9PDD - chains E and F of the 11 polymer chains in the assembly; structure by electron microscopy, 4.16 A resolution (low resolution: residue-level contacts below are approximate; hydrogen-bond / salt-bridge calls are withheld).

== Chain E (and F) ==
Name: Vesicle-fusing ATPase
Source organism: Cricetulus griseus
Notes: EC 3.6.4.6; chain F of this document is another copy of the same molecule, construct and numbering; everything in this record applies to it too
UniProtKB: P18708 (NSF_CRIGR); residue numbers follow UniProt; this construct covers 1-744
Sequence (747 residues; each row starts with the number of its first residue; numbers below 1 keep their minus sign (Gly-2 is residue -2)):
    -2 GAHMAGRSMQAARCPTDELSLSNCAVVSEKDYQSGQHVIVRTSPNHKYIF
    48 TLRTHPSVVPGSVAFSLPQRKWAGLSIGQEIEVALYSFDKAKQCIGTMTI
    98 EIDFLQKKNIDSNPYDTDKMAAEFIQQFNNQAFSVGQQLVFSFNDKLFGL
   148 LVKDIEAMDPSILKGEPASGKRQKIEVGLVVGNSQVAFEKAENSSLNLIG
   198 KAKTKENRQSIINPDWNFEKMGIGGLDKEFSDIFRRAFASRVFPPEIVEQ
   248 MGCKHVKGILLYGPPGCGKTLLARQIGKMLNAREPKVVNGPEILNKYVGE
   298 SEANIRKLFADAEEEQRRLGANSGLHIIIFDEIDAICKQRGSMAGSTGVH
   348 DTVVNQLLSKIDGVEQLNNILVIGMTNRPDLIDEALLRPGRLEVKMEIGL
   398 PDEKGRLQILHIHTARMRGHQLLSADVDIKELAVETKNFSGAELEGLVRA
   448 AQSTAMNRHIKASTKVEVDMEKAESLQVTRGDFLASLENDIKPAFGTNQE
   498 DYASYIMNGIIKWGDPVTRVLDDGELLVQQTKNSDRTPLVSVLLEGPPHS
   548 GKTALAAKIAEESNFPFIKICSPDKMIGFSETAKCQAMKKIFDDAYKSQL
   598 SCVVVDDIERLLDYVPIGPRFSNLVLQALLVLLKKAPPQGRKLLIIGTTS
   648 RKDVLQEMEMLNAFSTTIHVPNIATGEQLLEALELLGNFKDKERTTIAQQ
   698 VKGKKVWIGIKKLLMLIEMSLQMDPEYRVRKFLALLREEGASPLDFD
Not modelled in the structure: -2 to 0, 157-168, 741-744 (chain F: -2 to 208, 336-343, 460-466, 741-744)
Sequence notes: expression tag (-2 to 0)
Residues lining bound ligands:
  - ATP (adenosine-5'-triphosphate), molecule 1: Gly219, Ile220, Gly221, Pro262, Gly263, Cys264, Gly265, Lys266, Thr267, Leu268, Glu329, Asn374, Ile406, His410, Gly438, Ala439, Glu442
  - ATP, molecule 2: Tyr502, Met504, Asn505, Gly506, Ile507, Ile508, Trp510, Val514, His546, Ser547, Gly548, Lys549, Thr550, Ala551, Asp604, Ile707, Lys708
Swiss-Prot annotation at these positions:
  - binding site (ATP): Asn505 to Trp510, Pro545 to Leu552
  - binding site (Mg(2+)): Thr550
  - modified residue: Lys105 (N6-acetyllysine), Ser207 (Phosphoserine), Tyr259 (Phosphotyrosine), Ser569 (Phosphoserine)
What the authors report for this chain:
  - binding site for Unknown SNARE protein: Tyr294
  - binding site for phosphate ion: Glu329
  - mutagenesis - I209N: decreased catalytic activity on ternary SNARE complexes (citing earlier work)
  - mutagenesis - I209N: unchanged catalytic activity on binary SNARE complexes (citing earlier work)
  - post-translational modification sites: Ser207 (citing earlier work)

== How chain E and chain F interact ==
Residue-residue contacts - 44 pairs, chain E then chain F:
  Phe231(E) - Asn454(F)
  Arg232(E) - Ser450(F)
  Arg232(E) - Asn454(F)
  Arg233(E) - Asp487(F)
  Val239(E) - Ile457(F)
  Phe240(E) - Met453(F)
  Phe240(E) - Ile457(F)
  Ile244(E) - Leu473(F)
  Gln247(E) - Arg413(F)
  Gln247(E) - His417(F)
  Met248(E) - Arg413(F)
  Met248(E) - Leu419(F)
  Met248(E) - Gln449(F)
  Gly249(E) - Arg413(F)
  Cys250(E) - Arg446(F)
  Cys250(E) - Gln449(F)
  Lys251(E) - Arg446(F)
  Arg337(E) - Pro288(F)
  Asn352(E) - Glu289(F)
  Leu523(E) - Gln719(F)
  Gln526(E) - Gln719(F)
  Gln527(E) - Glu715(F)
  Gln527(E) - Met716(F)
  Gln527(E) - Gln719(F)
  Asp532(E) - Glu715(F)
  Arg533(E) - Met504(F)
  Arg533(E) - Glu715(F)
  Thr534(E) - Met712(F)
  Thr534(E) - Glu715(F)
  Lys586(E) - Ile574(F)
  Pro616(E) - Arg617(F)
  Phe618(E) - Arg617(F)
  Asn620(E) - Asp610(F)
  Asn620(E) - Val612(F)
  Asn620(E) - Arg617(F)
  Leu623(E) - Val612(F)
  Gln624(E) - Arg607(F)
  Gln624(E) - Asp610(F)
  Ala625(E) - Ile574(F)
  Leu627(E) - Arg607(F)
  Val628(E) - Ile574(F)
  Glu654(E) - Pro613(F)
  Glu656(E) - Arg648(F)
  Ser662(E) - Lys709(F)
Interface residues without a listed pair, chain E (37 interface residues in all): Ser343, Arg617, Leu629, Lys632, Met655, Asn659
Interface residues without a listed pair, chain F (36 interface residues in all): Asn286, Tyr294, Met414, Asn505, His546, Pro570, Asp571, Gly575, Tyr611, Ile614

== In short ==
37 residues of chain E face 36 of chain F across their interface. Ligands of chain E: ATP. Curated annotation
(UniProt) lists 14 ATP-binding residues and Mg2+-binding residue Thr550(E) on chain E. The paper reports a
binding site for Unknown SNARE protein at Tyr294(E); I209N of chain E reduces catalytic activity on ternary
SNARE complexes.
Both chains are Vesicle-fusing ATPase (Cricetulus griseus). Entry 9PDD (22bin20S complex (NSF-alphaSNAP-2:2
syntaxin-1a:SNAP-25), hydrolyzing, class 29) was determined by electron microscopy (same publication as 9OJR,
9OJU, 9OJZ, 9OK3, 9OK5, 9OKC and 17 further entries).
